5LSW - chains A and C of the 4 polymer chains in the assembly; structure by X-ray diffraction, 2.15 A resolution.

Chain A (and C):
Molecule: Cell differentiation protein RCD1 homolog
Organism: Homo sapiens
Notes: chain C of this document is another copy of the same molecule, construct and numbering; everything in this record applies to it too
UniProt: Q92600 (RCD1_HUMAN); residues 19-285 here = UniProt positions 19-285
Chain sequence (273 residues; numbered 13 to 285; the number before each row is that of its first residue):
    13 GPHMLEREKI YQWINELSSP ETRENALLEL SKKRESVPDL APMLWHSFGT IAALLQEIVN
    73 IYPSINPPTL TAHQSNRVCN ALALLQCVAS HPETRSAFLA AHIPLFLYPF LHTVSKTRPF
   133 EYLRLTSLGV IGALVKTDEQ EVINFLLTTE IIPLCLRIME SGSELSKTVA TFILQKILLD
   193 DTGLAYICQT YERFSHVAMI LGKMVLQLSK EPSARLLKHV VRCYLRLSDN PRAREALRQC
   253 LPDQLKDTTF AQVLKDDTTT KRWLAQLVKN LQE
Differences from the reference sequence: expression tag (13-18)
Curated features (UniProtKB/Swiss-Prot):
  - mutagenesis: Arg227 (R227E: Loss of DNA binding)

Chain A / chain C interface:
Pairs across the interface (21):
  Pro104(A) - Asp193(C)
  Arg107(A) - Asp193(C)  salt bridge
  Asp150(A) - Asp150(C)
  Glu151(A) - Gln152(C)
  Gln152(A) - Glu151(C)
  Asp193(A) - Pro104(C)
  Asp193(A) - Arg107(C)  salt bridge
  Lys230(A) - Thr271(C)
  Lys267(A) - Asp268(C)
  Asp268(A) - Asp268(C)
  Asp268(A) - Asp269(C)
  Asp268(A) - Thr270(C)  hydrogen bond (backbone-side chain)
  Asp269(A) - Asp268(C)  hydrogen bond (backbone-backbone)
  Asp269(A) - Asp269(C)
  Asp269(A) - Thr270(C)
  Asp269(A) - Thr271(C)
  Thr270(A) - Asp268(C)  hydrogen bond (side chain-backbone)
  Thr270(A) - Asp269(C)
  Thr271(A) - Lys230(C)  hydrogen bond
  Thr271(A) - Asp269(C)  hydrogen bond
  Thr271(A) - Thr271(C)  hydrogen bond
Also at the interface, not in a pair above, chain A (17 interface residues in all): Pro50, Ser102, Arg227, Pro243, Arg274
Also at the interface, not in a pair above, chain C (16 interface residues in all): Pro50, Arg227, Pro243, Lys267, Arg274

In short:
17 residues of chain A and 16 residues of chain C are in contact, with 6 hydrogen bonds and 2 salt bridges.
Polar pairs include Arg107(A)-Asp193(C), Asp268(A)-Thr270(C) and Thr271(A)-Lys230(C). UniProt lists one
mutagenesis site on chain A.
Chain A and chain C are both Cell differentiation protein RCD1 homolog (Homo sapiens); the structure, A
CAF40-binding motif facilitates recruitment of the CCR4-NOT complex to mRNAs targeted by Drosophila Roquin,
was determined by X-ray diffraction.
